PDB entry 6MRC | electron microscopy, 3.08 A resolution | chains G and F of the 28 polymer chains in the assembly

[Chain G (and F)]
Molecule: 60 kDa heat shock protein, mitochondrial
Source organism: Homo sapiens
Notes: EC 3.6.4.9; chain F of this document is another copy of the same molecule, construct and numbering; everything in this record applies to it too
UniProtKB: P10809 (CH60_HUMAN); residues 3-528 here correspond to UniProt positions 27-552 (UniProt number = residue number + 24)
Chain sequence (528 residues; numbered 1 to 528; the number before each row is that of its first residue):
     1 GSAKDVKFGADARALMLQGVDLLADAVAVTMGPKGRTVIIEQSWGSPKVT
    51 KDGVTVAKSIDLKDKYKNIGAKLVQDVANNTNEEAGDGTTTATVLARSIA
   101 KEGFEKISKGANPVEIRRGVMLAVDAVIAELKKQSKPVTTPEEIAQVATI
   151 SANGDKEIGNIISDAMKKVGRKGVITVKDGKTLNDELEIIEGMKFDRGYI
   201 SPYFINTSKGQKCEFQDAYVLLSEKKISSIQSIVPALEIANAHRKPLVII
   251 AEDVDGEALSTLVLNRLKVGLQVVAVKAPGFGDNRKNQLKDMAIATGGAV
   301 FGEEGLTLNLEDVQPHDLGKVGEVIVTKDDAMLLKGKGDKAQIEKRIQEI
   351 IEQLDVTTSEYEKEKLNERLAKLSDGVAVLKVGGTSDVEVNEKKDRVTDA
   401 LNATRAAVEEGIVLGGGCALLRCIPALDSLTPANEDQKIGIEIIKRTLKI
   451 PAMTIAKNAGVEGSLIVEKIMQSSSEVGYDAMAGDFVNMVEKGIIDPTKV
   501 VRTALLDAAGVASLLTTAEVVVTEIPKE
Differences from the reference sequence: expression tag (1-2)
Metal / ion sites: Mg2+: Asp87 (together with ADP)
Ligand contacts: ADP (adenosine-5'-diphosphate): Thr30, Met31, Gly32, Pro33, Lys51, Asp87, Gly88, Thr89, Thr90, Thr91, Ile150, Gly415, Gly416, Ile455, Tyr479, Asp480, Ala481, Met482, Ile494, Asp496
UniProt features mapped onto this chain:
  - binding site (ATP): Lys51, Asp87 to Thr91, Gly416, Asp496
  - modified residue: Lys7 (N6-succinyllysine), Ser43 (Phosphoserine), Ser46 (Phosphoserine), Lys51 (N6-acetyllysine), Lys58 (N6-acetyllysine), Lys63 (N6-acetyllysine), Tyr66 (Phosphotyrosine), Lys67 (N6-acetyllysine), Lys101 (N6-acetyllysine), Lys106 (N6-acetyllysine), Lys109 (N6-acetyllysine), Lys132 (N6-acetyllysine), Lys167 (N6-acetyllysine), Lys178 (N6-acetyllysine), Lys181 (N6-acetyllysine), Lys194 (N6-acetyllysine), Lys212 (N6-acetyllysine), Lys225 (N6-acetyllysine), Lys226 (N6-acetyllysine), Lys245 (N6-acetyllysine) and 11 more in UniProt
  - cross-link: Lys527 (Glycyl lysine isopeptide (Lys-Gly) (interchain with G-Cter in SUMO2))

[Chain G / chain F interface]
Residue-residue contacts (66; chain G residue first):
  Leu22(G) with Val6(F), hydrophobic
  Asp25(G) with Phe8(F)
  Ala26(G) with Phe8(F); Val520(F)
  Val29(G) with Val520(F), hydrophobic
  Lys34(G) with Asn112(F)
  Arg36(G) with Arg13(F); Ile107(F); Ser108(F), hydrogen bond (side chain-backbone); Ala111(F), hydrogen bond (side chain-backbone); Pro113(F); Thr517(F); Glu519(F), salt bridge
  Thr37(G) with Thr517(F), hydrogen bond (side chain-backbone); Ala518(F); Glu519(F), hydrogen bond (backbone-backbone); Val520(F)
  Val38(G) with Val520(F)
  Ile39(G) with Met16(F), hydrophobic; Ile69(F), hydrophobic; Leu515(F), hydrophobic; Ala518(F), hydrophobic; Val520(F), hydrogen bond (backbone-backbone); Val521(F); Val522(F), hydrogen bond (backbone-backbone)
  Ile40(G) with Val522(F)
  Glu41(G) with Lys65(F), salt bridge; Val522(F), hydrogen bond (backbone-backbone); Thr523(F); Glu524(F), hydrogen bond (side chain-backbone)
  Ser43(G) with Glu524(F)
  Ser46(G) with Asp76(F)
  Pro47(G) with Ile69(F), hydrophobic; Lys72(F)
  Val49(G) with Leu514(F), hydrophobic
  Ser59(G) with Lys4(F)
  Ile60(G) with Val6(F), hydrophobic; Val522(F), hydrophobic
  Asp61(G) with Gly1(F), hydrogen bond (side chain-backbone); Ser2(F); Ala3(F); Lys4(F), hydrogen bond (backbone-backbone)
  Lys63(G) with Ala3(F)
  Lys72(G) with Gly1(F)
  Asn153(G) with Arg118(F), hydrogen bond (backbone-side chain)
  Leu183(G) with Leu506(F), hydrophobic
  Tyr203(G) with Glu303(F), hydrogen bond; Glu304(F), hydrogen bond
  Ser208(G) with Glu352(F)
  Lys209(G) with Glu352(F)
  Gly210(G) with Val356(F)
  Gln211(G) with Glu349(F), hydrogen bond; Gln353(F)
  Val263(G) with Gly305(F)
  Leu264(G) with Gly305(F)
  Leu267(G) with Gly305(F)
  Thr385(G) with Leu506(F); Asp507(F)
  Ser386(G) with Asn80(F); Val511(F)
  Glu389(G) with Arg117(F), salt bridge; Gly510(F); Val511(F)
  Gly460(G) with Lys109(F)
  Met482(G) with Asn112(F); Glu115(F)
Interface residues without a listed pair, chain G (38 interface residues in all): Gly35, Gly154, Val388
Interface residues without a listed pair, chain F (48 interface residues in all): Leu73, Gly110, Val114, Leu306, Asp436

[Overview]
Chain G and chain F form an interface of 38 and 48 residues respectively; the contacts include 14 hydrogen
bonds and 3 salt bridges. Polar pairs include Arg36(G)-Glu519(F), Glu41(G)-Lys65(F) and Glu389(G)-Arg117(F).
Ligands of chain G: ADP. UniProt lists 8 ATP-binding residues on chain G.
Chain G and chain F are both 60 kDa heat shock protein, mitochondrial (Homo sapiens); the structure, ADP-bound
human mitochondrial Hsp60-Hsp10 football complex, was determined by electron microscopy, deposited together
with 6HT7 and 6MRD.
